PDB entry 1HQ3 | X-ray diffraction, 2.15 A resolution | chains G and H of the 8 polymer chains in the assembly

[Chain G]
Molecule: Histone H3
From: Gallus gallus
Reference sequence: P84229 (H31_CHICK); aligned to UniProt positions 1-136 over residues 0-135 (the alignment contains insertions or deletions, so no single offset holds)
Chain sequence (136 residues; each row starts with the number of its first residue; numbering starts at 0):
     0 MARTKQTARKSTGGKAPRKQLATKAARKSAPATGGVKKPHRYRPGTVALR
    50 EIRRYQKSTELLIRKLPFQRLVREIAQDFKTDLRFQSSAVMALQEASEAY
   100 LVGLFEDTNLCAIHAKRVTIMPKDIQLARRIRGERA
Disordered / not traced: 0-37
UniProt features mapped onto this chain:
  - site: Lys36, Lys37 (Involved in HMGB1-binding)
  - modified residue: Arg2 (Asymmetric dimethylarginine), Thr3 (Phosphothreonine), Lys4 (Allysine), Gln5 (5-glutamyl dopamine), Thr6 (Phosphothreonine), Arg8 (Citrulline), Lys9 (N6,N6,N6-trimethyllysine), Ser10 (ADP-ribosylserine), Thr11 (Phosphothreonine), Lys14 (N6,N6-dimethyllysine), Arg17 (Asymmetric dimethylarginine), Lys18 (N6-(2-hydroxyisobutyryl)lysine), Lys23 (N6-(2-hydroxyisobutyryl)lysine), Arg26 (Citrulline), Lys27 (N6,N6,N6-trimethyllysine), Ser28 (ADP-ribosylserine), Lys36 (N6,N6,N6-trimethyllysine), Lys37 (N6-methyllysine), Tyr41 (Phosphotyrosine), Lys56 (N6,N6,N6-trimethyllysine) and 8 more in UniProt
  - lipidation: Cys110 (S-palmitoyl cysteine)

[Chain H]
Molecule: Histone H4-VI
From: Gallus gallus
Reference sequence: P62801 (H4_CHICK); aligned to UniProt positions 1-103 over residues 0-102 (the alignment contains insertions or deletions, so no single offset holds)
Chain sequence (103 residues; row label = number of the first residue in the row; numbering starts at 0):
     0 MSGRGKGGKGLGKGGAKRHRKVLRDNIQGITKPAIRRLARRGGVKRISGL
    50 IYEETRGVLKVFLENVIRDAVTYTEHAKRKTVTAMDVVYALKRQGRTLYG
   100 FGG
Disordered / not traced: 0-18
UniProt features mapped onto this chain:
  - DNA-binding region: Lys16 to Lys20
  - modified residue: Ser1 (N-acetylserine), Arg3 (Asymmetric dimethylarginine), Lys5 (N6-(2-hydroxyisobutyryl)lysine), Lys8 (N6-(2-hydroxyisobutyryl)lysine), Lys12 (N6-(2-hydroxyisobutyryl)lysine), Lys16 (N6-(2-hydroxyisobutyryl)lysine), Lys20 (N6,N6,N6-trimethyllysine), Lys31 (N6-(2-hydroxyisobutyryl)lysine), Lys44 (N6-(2-hydroxyisobutyryl)lysine), Ser47 (Phosphoserine), Tyr51 (Phosphotyrosine), Lys59 (N6-(2-hydroxyisobutyryl)lysine), Lys77 (N6-(2-hydroxyisobutyryl)lysine), Lys79 (N6-(2-hydroxyisobutyryl)lysine), Tyr88 (Phosphotyrosine), Lys91 (N6-(2-hydroxyisobutyryl)lysine)
  - cross-link (Glycyl lysine isopeptide (Lys-Gly)): Lys31 (interchain with G-Cter in UFM1), Lys91 (interchain with G-Cter in ubiquitin)

[Chain G / chain H interface]
Pairs across the interface (101; chain G residue first):
  Gly44(G) - Lys44(H)
  Ala47(G) - Arg39(H)
  Ala47(G) - Lys44(H)
  Glu50(G) - Arg35(H)
  Glu50(G) - Arg39(H)  salt bridge
  Ile51(G) - Arg39(H)
  Ile51(G) - Gly42(H)
  Ile51(G) - Val43(H)
  Tyr54(G) - Arg36(H)
  Tyr54(G) - Arg39(H)
  Tyr54(G) - Arg40(H)  hydrogen bond (backbone-side chain)
  Gln55(G) - Arg39(H)
  Gln55(G) - Arg40(H)  hydrogen bond (side chain-backbone)
  Gln55(G) - Gly42(H)
  Ser57(G) - Arg40(H)  hydrogen bond (backbone-side chain)
  Thr58(G) - Arg40(H)
  Glu59(G) - Arg40(H)  hydrogen bond (backbone-side chain)
  Leu61(G) - Ala33(H)
  Leu61(G) - Arg36(H)  hydrogen bond (backbone-side chain)
  Leu61(G) - Leu37(H)
  Leu61(G) - Arg40(H)
  Ile62(G) - Ile29(H)  hydrophobic
  Ile62(G) - Leu37(H)  hydrophobic
  Pro66(G) - Gly28(H)
  Phe67(G) - Leu62(H)  hydrophobic
  Arg69(G) - Asn25(H)
  Leu70(G) - Asn25(H)
  Leu70(G) - Ile26(H)
  Leu70(G) - Leu62(H)  hydrophobic
  Val71(G) - Ile66(H)
  Arg72(G) - Leu22(H)
  Glu73(G) - Leu22(H)
  Glu73(G) - Arg23(H)
  Glu73(G) - Asp24(H)  hydrogen bond (side chain-backbone)
  Glu73(G) - Asn25(H)  hydrogen bond (side chain-backbone)
  Ile74(G) - Leu62(H)  hydrophobic
  Ile74(G) - Ile66(H)  hydrophobic
  Gln76(G) - Lys20(H)  hydrogen bond (side chain-backbone)
  Gln76(G) - Val21(H)
  Gln76(G) - Leu22(H)  hydrogen bond (side chain-backbone)
  Phe78(G) - Glu63(H)
  Phe78(G) - Ile66(H)  hydrophobic
  Phe78(G) - Arg67(H)
  Lys79(G) - Glu74(H)
  Lys79(G) - Lys79(H)
  Asp81(G) - Lys79(H)
  Leu82(G) - Val70(H)  hydrophobic
  Leu82(G) - Lys79(H)
  Arg83(G) - Lys79(H)  hydrogen bond (backbone-backbone)
  Arg83(G) - Thr80(H)
  Arg83(G) - Val81(H)  hydrogen bond (backbone-backbone)
  Phe84(G) - Val81(H)  hydrophobic
  Gln85(G) - Thr80(H)
  Gln85(G) - Val81(H)  hydrogen bond (backbone-backbone)
  Gln85(G) - Thr82(H)
  Ser87(G) - Ala83(H)
  Ser87(G) - Phe100(H)
  Ala88(G) - Val81(H)
  Ala88(G) - Thr82(H)
  Ala88(G) - Ala83(H)
  Ala88(G) - Val86(H)
  Met90(G) - Phe100(H)
  Ala91(G) - Val86(H)  hydrophobic
  Ala91(G) - Leu97(H)
  Ala91(G) - Phe100(H)  hydrophobic
  Leu92(G) - Val65(H)  hydrophobic
  Leu92(G) - Val86(H)  hydrophobic
  Ala95(G) - Leu90(H)  hydrophobic
  Ala95(G) - Arg95(H)
  Ser96(G) - Leu58(H)
  Ser96(G) - Phe61(H)
  Ser96(G) - Leu62(H)
  Glu97(G) - Leu37(H)
  Ala98(G) - Arg95(H)
  Tyr99(G) - Phe61(H)  hydrophobic
  Tyr99(G) - Arg95(H)
  Leu100(G) - Leu37(H)  hydrophobic
  Leu100(G) - Val57(H)  hydrophobic
  Val101(G) - Leu37(H)  hydrophobic
  Val101(G) - Gly41(H)
  Leu103(G) - Val57(H)  hydrophobic
  Phe104(G) - Ile34(H)  hydrophobic
  Phe104(G) - Leu37(H)
  Phe104(G) - Ala38(H)  hydrophobic
  Phe104(G) - Val43(H)
  Phe104(G) - Ile50(H)  hydrophobic
  Phe104(G) - Thr54(H)
  Glu105(G) - Gly41(H)
  Asn108(G) - Gly42(H)
  Asn108(G) - Val43(H)
  Val117(G) - Arg45(H)
  Thr118(G) - Arg45(H)  hydrogen bond
  Thr118(G) - Ile46(H)
  Thr118(G) - Ser47(H)
  Ile119(G) - Val43(H)  hydrophobic
  Ile119(G) - Arg45(H)  hydrogen bond (backbone-backbone)
  Ile119(G) - Ser47(H)  hydrogen bond (backbone-backbone)
  Ile119(G) - Ile50(H)
  Pro121(G) - Leu49(H)  hydrophobic
  Ile124(G) - Glu53(H)
  Gln125(G) - Glu53(H)  hydrogen bond
Interface residues without a listed pair, chain G (55 interface residues in all): Leu48, Ala75, Glu94, Met120, Arg128, Arg134
Interface residues without a listed pair, chain H (49 interface residues in all): Lys59

[Summary]
55 residues of chain G and 49 residues of chain H are in contact; the contacts include 16 hydrogen bonds and 1
salt bridge. Polar contacts include Glu50(G)-Arg39(H), Tyr54(G)-Arg40(H) and Gln55(G)-Arg40(H). UniProt lists
a DNA-binding region on chain H.
Here chain G is Histone H3 and chain H is Histone H4-VI, both from Gallus gallus. Entry 1HQ3 (Crystal
structure of the histone-core-octamer in kcl/phosphate) was determined by X-ray diffraction.
